PDB entry 1K6O | X-ray diffraction, 3.19 A resolution | chains E and C of the 5 polymer chains in the assembly

Chain E:
Molecule: 23-nt DNA strand
Sequence (23 nucleotides; each row starts with the number of its first residue):
   201 TGTCCTAATATGGACATCCTGTG

Chain C:
Name: Serum response factor
Organism: Homo sapiens
Notes: fragment: 133-235
Reference sequence: P11831 (SRF_HUMAN); residues 133-235 here = UniProt positions 133-235
Chain sequence (103 residues; each row starts with the number of its first residue):
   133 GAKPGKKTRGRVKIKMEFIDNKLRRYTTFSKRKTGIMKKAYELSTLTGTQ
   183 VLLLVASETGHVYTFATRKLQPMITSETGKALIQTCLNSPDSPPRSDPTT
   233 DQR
Disordered / not traced: 133-137, 222-235
Curated features (UniProtKB/Swiss-Prot):
  - DNA-binding region: Gly-133 to Pro-222
  - modified residue: Ser-224 (Phosphoserine)

Interface between chain E and chain C:
Residue-residue contacts (17):
  DT201(E) / Tyr-158(C)  base contact
  DT201(E) / Ser-162(C)  phosphate contact
  DT203(E) / Lys-163(C)  hydrogen bond to the base
  DC205(E) / Lys-139(C)  phosphate contact
  DC205(E) / Thr-140(C)  hydrogen bond to the base
  DT206(E) / Lys-139(C)  phosphate contact
  DT206(E) / Thr-140(C)  hydrogen bond to the sugar
  DT206(E) / Gly-142(C)  sugar contact
  DT206(E) / Arg-143(C)  hydrogen bond to the base
  DA207(E) / Arg-141(C)  sugar contact
  DA207(E) / Gly-142(C)  sugar contact
  DA207(E) / Arg-143(C)  base contact
  DA208(E) / Arg-143(C)  sugar contact
  DA208(E) / Lys-145(C)  sugar contact
  DT209(E) / Lys-145(C)  phosphate contact
  DA210(E) / Lys-171(C)  phosphate contact
  DT211(E) / Lys-171(C)  salt bridge to the phosphate
Also at the interface, not in a pair above, chain E (10 interface residues in all): DC204
Also at the interface, not in a pair above, chain C (12 interface residues in all): Lys-138, Val-144

In short:
10 residues of chain E face 12 of chain C across their interface, with 4 hydrogen bonds and 1 salt bridge.
Among the polar pairs are DT203(E)/Lys-163(C), DC205(E)/Thr-140(C) and DT206(E)/Arg-143(C). UniProt lists a
DNA-binding region on chain C.
Here chain E is a 23-nt DNA strand and chain C is Serum response factor (Homo sapiens). Entry 1K6O (Crystal
Structure of a Ternary SAP-1/SRF/c-fos SRE DNA Complex) was determined by X-ray diffraction.
